PDB entry 4HAY | X-ray diffraction, 2.30 A resolution | chains A and C of the 3 polymer chains in the assembly

# Chain A
Molecule: GTP-binding nuclear protein Ran
Source organism: Homo sapiens
Reference sequence: P62826 (RAN_HUMAN); residue numbers follow UniProt; this construct covers 1-216
Sequence (216 residues; row label = number of the first residue in the row):
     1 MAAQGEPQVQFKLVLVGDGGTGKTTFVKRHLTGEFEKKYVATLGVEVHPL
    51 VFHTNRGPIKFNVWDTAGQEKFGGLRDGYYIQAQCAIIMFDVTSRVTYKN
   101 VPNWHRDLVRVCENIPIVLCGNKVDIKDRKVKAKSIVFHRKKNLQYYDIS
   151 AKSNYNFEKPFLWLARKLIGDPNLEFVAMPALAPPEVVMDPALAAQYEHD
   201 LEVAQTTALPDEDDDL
Disordered / not traced: 1-8, 187-194
Ion coordination: Mg2+: Thr24, Thr42 (together with GMP-PNP)
Small-molecule neighbours: GMP-PNP (GNP; phosphoaminophosphonic acid-guanylate ester): Gly17, Asp18, Gly19, Gly20, Thr21, Gly22, Lys23, Thr24, Thr25, Phe35, Glu36, Lys37, Lys38, Tyr39, Val40, Ala41, Thr42, Thr66, Ala67, Gly68, Gln69, Asn122, Lys123, Asp125, Ile126, Ser150, Ala151, Lys152
Swiss-Prot annotation at these positions:
  - region: Lys37 to Val45 (Switch-I), Gly68 to Gln84 (Switch-II), Asp211 to Leu216 (Interaction with RANBP1)
  - binding site (GTP): Asp18 to Thr25, Glu36 to Thr42, Gly68, Asn122 to Asp125, Ser150 to Lys152
  - site: Gln69 (Essential for GTP hydrolysis)
  - modified residue: Ala2 (N-acetylalanine), Thr24 (Phosphothreonine), Lys37 (N6-acetyllysine), Lys60 (N6-acetyllysine), Lys71 (N6-acetyllysine), Lys99 (N6-acetyllysine), Lys134 (N6-acetyllysine), Lys159 (N6-acetyllysine)
  - cross-link (Glycyl lysine isopeptide (Lys-Gly)): Lys71 (interchain with G-Cter in SUMO2), Lys152 (interchain with G-Cter in SUMO2)
  - mutagenesis: Gly19 (G19V: Blocks DNA replication; when associated with L-69), Thr24 (T24L: Has low binding affinity for GTP and GDP. Almost completely abolishes interaction with BIRC5; T24N: Has low binding affinity for GTP and GDP. Decreases nuclear import of proteins and RNA ...), Thr25 (T25A: Minor effect on the interaction with the alpha phosphate group of bound GTP), Lys37 (K37Q: Mimics acetylation; enhances the nuclear export of RELA/p65; K37R: Decreased acetylation), Tyr39 (Y39A: Abolishes steric hindrance that traps the essential Q-69 in an unreactive position, and causes slow GTP hydrolysis in wild-type ...), Gln69 (Q69L: Strongly decreased GTPase activity. Probably locked in the GTP-bound form. Loss of interaction with NUTF2. Decreases nuclear location and leads to cytoplasmic location during interphase ...), Glu70 (E70A: Strongly decreases the relase of bound GDP), Arg76 (R76E: Probable loss of interaction with NUTF2. Loss of transport to the nucleus), Lys134 (K134Q: Loss of normal mitotic chromosome segregation and defective mitotic spindle orientation; K134R: Loss of normal mitotic chromosome segregation and formation of sister chromatid bridges), Asp211 to Leu216 (No effect on GTPase activity. Abolishes interaction with RANBP1)

# Chain C
Molecule: Exportin-1
Source organism: Saccharomyces cerevisiae
Reference sequence: P30822 (XPO1_YEAST); residue numbers follow UniProt; this construct covers 1-376, 414-1058
Sequence (1023 residues; numbered -1 to 1058; 37 numbers in that range are skipped by the numbering (no residue carries them; nothing is unmodelled there); the number before each row is that of its first residue; numbers below 1 keep their minus sign (Gly-1 is residue -1)):
    -1 GAMEGILDFSNDLDIALLDQVVSTFYQGSGVQQKQAQEILTKFQDNPDAW
    49 QKADQILQFSTNPQSKFIALSILDKLITRKWKLLPNDHRIGIRNFVVGMI
    99 ISMCQDDEVFKTQKNLINKSDLTLVQILKQEWPQNWPEFIPELIGSSSSS
   149 VNVCENNMIVLKLLSEEVFDFSAEQMTQAKALHLKNSMSKEFEQIFKLCF
   199 QVLEQGSSSSLIVATLESLLRYLHWIPYRYIYETNILELLSTKFMTSPDT
   249 RAITLKCLTEVSNLKIPQDNDLIKRQTVLFFQNTLQQIATSVMPVTADLK
   299 ATYANANGNDQSFLQDLAMFLTTYLARNRALLESDESLRELLLNAHQYLI
   349 QLSKIEERELFKTTLDYWHNLVADLFYE
   414 PLKKHIYEEICSQLRLVIIENMVRPEEVLVVENDEGEIVREFVKESDTIQ
   464 LYKSEREVLVYLTHLNVIDTEEIMISKLARQIDGSEWSWHNINTLSWAIG
   514 SISGTMSEDTEKRFVVTVIKDLLDLCVKKRGKDNEAVVASDIMYVVGQYP
   564 RFLKAHWNFLRTVILQLFEFMHETHEGVQDMACDTFIKIVQKCKYHFVIQ
   614 QPRESEPFIQTIIRDIQKTTADLQPQQVHTFYKACGIIISEERSVAERNR
   664 LLSDLMQLPNMAWDTIVEQSTANPTLLLDSETVKIIANIIKTNVAVCTSM
   714 GADFYPQLGHIYYNMLQLYRAVSSMISAQVAAEGLIATKTPKVRGLRTIK
   764 KEILKLVETYISKARNLDDVVKVLVEPLLNAVLEDYMNNVPDARDAEVLN
   814 CMTTVVEKVGHMIPQGVILILQSVFECTLDMINKDFTEYPEHRVEFYKLL
   864 KVINEKSFAAFLELPPAAFKLFVDAICWAFKHNNRDVEVNGLQIALDLVK
   914 NIERMGNVPFANEFHKNYFFIFVSETFFVLTDSDHKSGFSKQALLLMKLI
   964 SLVYDNKISVPLYQEAEVPQGTSNQVYLSQYLANMLSNAFPHLTSEQIAS
  1014 FLSALTKQCKDLVVFKGTLRDFLVQIKEVGGDPTDYLFAEDKENA
Disordered / not traced: 205, 689, 978, 1053-1058
Covalently attached groups: Leptomycin B, bound form (LMB) linked to Cys539
Sequence notes: expression tag (-1 to 0); engineered mutation Cys539 (Thr in P30822), Glu548 (Lys in P30822), Gln579 (Lys in P30822), Cys1022 (Tyr in P30822)
Small-molecule neighbours: Leptomycin B, bound form (LMB): Lys525, Val529, Ile532, Lys533, Leu536, Val540, Arg543, Ala552, Ile555, Met556, Val559, Phe565, His569, Asn571, Phe572, Thr575, Val576, Gln579, Leu580, Phe583
From the paper describing this entry:
  - binding site for Leptomycin B, bound form: Cys539, Arg543
  - conformationally variable residues (side-chain flip): Arg543
  - mutagenesis - K548E/K579Q: unchanged catalytic activity on Leptomycin B, bound form
  - catalytic residues: Arg543 (proposed by the authors, not directly observed)

# Chain A / chain C interface
Residue-residue contacts (63):
  Val45(A) with Gln35(C)
  Val47(A) with Gln31(C)
  Trp64(A) with Phe23(C), hydrophobic; Tyr24(C), hydrophobic; Gln31(C)
  Lys71(A) with Asp947(C), salt bridge
  Gly74(A) with Gln42(C), hydrogen bond (backbone-side chain)
  Leu75(A) with Phe23(C), hydrophobic; Leu38(C); Thr39(C); Gln42(C)
  Arg76(A) with Ser69(C), hydrogen bond (side chain-backbone); Lys73(C)
  Asp77(A) with Phe65(C); Lys117(C), salt bridge
  Gly78(A) with Tyr24(C), hydrogen bond (backbone-side chain); Phe65(C)
  Tyr79(A) with Phe23(C), hydrophobic; Gln35(C), hydrogen bond
  Ile81(A) with Tyr24(C); Gln62(C); Phe65(C), hydrophobic
  Gln82(A) with Gln25(C); Gln62(C)
  Lys99(A) with Glu172(C), salt bridge
  Asn103(A) with Glu172(C), hydrogen bond
  Arg106(A) with Phe169(C); Gln173(C)
  Arg110(A) with Leu120(C); Leu161(C); Glu164(C), salt bridge; Glu165(C), salt bridge
  Val111(A) with Phe65(C), hydrophobic; Asn113(C)
  Glu113(A) with Asn116(C), hydrogen bond
  Ala133(A) with Gln463(C)
  Lys134(A) with Gln463(C)
  His139(A) with Glu357(C), salt bridge
  Arg140(A) with Met317(C); Lys360(C); Thr361(C), hydrogen bond; Asp364(C), salt bridge
  Lys141(A) with Lys254(C), hydrogen bond (backbone-side chain); Glu258(C), salt bridge
  Asn143(A) with Lys254(C); Ser310(C), hydrogen bond (side chain-backbone); Gln313(C), hydrogen bond; Asp314(C), hydrogen bond
  Gln145(A) with Glu355(C), hydrogen bond
  Tyr146(A) with Glu357(C)
  Asp148(A) with Asp460(C)
  Tyr155(A) with Lys457(C); Glu458(C), hydrogen bond; Ser459(C), hydrogen bond (side chain-backbone); Asp460(C), hydrogen bond
  Asn156(A) with Asp460(C), hydrogen bond
  Lys167(A) with Gln309(C)
  Pro172(A) with Ala302(C); Asn303(C)
  Thr206(A) with Ile749(C)
  Ala208(A) with Lys752(C)
  Glu212(A) with Arg757(C)
  Asp213(A) with Arg757(C), salt bridge
Also at the interface, not in a pair above, chain A (41 interface residues in all): Lys12, Leu43, Gly44, Asn100, Pro102, Val124
Also at the interface, not in a pair above, chain C (49 interface residues in all): Asp72, Thr257, Asn261, Ala304

# In short
The interface between chain A and chain C involves 41 residues on one side and 49 on the other, with 16
hydrogen bonds and 9 salt bridges. Polar pairs include Lys71(A)-Asp947(C), Asp77(A)-Lys117(C) and
Lys99(A)-Glu172(C). From the paper: the catalytic residue Arg543(C); K548E/K579Q of chain C leave catalytic
activity on Leptomycin B, bound form unchanged.
Chain A is GTP-binding nuclear protein Ran (Homo sapiens) and chain C is Exportin-1 (Saccharomyces
cerevisiae); the structure, Crystal structure of CRM1 inhibitor Leptomycin B in complex with
CRM1(K548E,K579Q)-Ran-RanBP1, was determined by X-ray diffraction together with 4HAU, 4HAV, 4HAW, 4HAX, 4HAZ,
4HB2, 4HB3 and 4HB4 from the same study.
